Entry 9B2D (electron microscopy, 2.40 A resolution); this record covers chains F and K of the 7 polymer chains in the assembly.

# Chain F
Protein: DNA repair protein RAD51
From: Saccharomyces cerevisiae S288C
Reference sequence: P25454 (RAD51_YEAST); residues 1-400 here = UniProt positions 1-400
Chain sequence (400 residues; each row starts with the number of its first residue):
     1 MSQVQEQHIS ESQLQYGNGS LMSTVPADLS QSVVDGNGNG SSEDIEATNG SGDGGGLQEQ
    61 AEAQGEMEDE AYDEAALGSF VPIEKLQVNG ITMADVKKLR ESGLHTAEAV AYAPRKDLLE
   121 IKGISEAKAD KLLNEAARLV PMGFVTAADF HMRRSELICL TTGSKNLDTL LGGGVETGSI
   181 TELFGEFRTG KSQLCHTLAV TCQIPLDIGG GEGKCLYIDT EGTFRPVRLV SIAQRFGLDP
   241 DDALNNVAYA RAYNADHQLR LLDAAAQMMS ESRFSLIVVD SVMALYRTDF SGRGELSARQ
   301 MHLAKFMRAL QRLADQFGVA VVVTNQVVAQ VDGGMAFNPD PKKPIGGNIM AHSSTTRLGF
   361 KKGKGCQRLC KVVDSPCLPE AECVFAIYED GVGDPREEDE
Not modelled in the structure: 1-78, 332-340, 397-400
Residues lining bound ligands:
  - ADP (adenosine-5'-diphosphate), molecule 1: Glu-186, Phe-187, Arg-188, Thr-189, Gly-190, Lys-191, Ser-192, Gln-193, Arg-228, Arg-368, Ile-387, Tyr-388, Glu-389
  - ADP, molecule 2: Asp-374, Ser-375, Pro-376, Cys-377, Leu-378, Pro-379, Glu-380
  - aluminium fluoride (AF3): Lys-191, Ser-192, Glu-221, Thr-223, Asp-280
Swiss-Prot annotation at these positions:
  - binding site (ATP): Gly-185 to Ser-192
From the paper describing this entry:
  - binding site for the 24-nt DNA strand (chain K): Arg-287, Arg-293, Leu-296, Ser-297, Val-331, Asn-348
  - binding site for aluminium fluoride: Ser-192
  - binding site for ADP: Lys-191
  - binding site for Mg2+: Lys-191
  - catalytic residues: Lys-191 (citing earlier work)
  - self-association interface (contacts with another copy of this molecule): His-151
  - mutagenesis - K342E: decreased binding to dsDNA (citing earlier work)
  - mutagenesis - H352Y: abolished catalytic activity (citing earlier work)
  - mutagenesis - I345T: increased binding to DNA (citing earlier work)
  - mutagenesis - I345T: unchanged catalytic activity (citing earlier work)

# Chain K
Molecule: 24-nt DNA strand
Sequence (24 nucleotides; row label = number of the first residue in the row):
     1 TTTTTTTTTT TTTTTTTTTT TTTT

# Interface between chain F and chain K
Contacting residue pairs - 19 pairs, chain F then chain K:
  Arg-287(F) with DT21(K), salt bridge to the phosphate
  Leu-296(F) with DT19(K), base contact
  Ser-297(F) with DT17(K), hydrogen bond to the base; DT18(K), hydrogen bond to the base
  Arg-299(F) with DT19(K), phosphate contact; DT20(K), salt bridge to the phosphate
  Gln-300(F) with DT18(K), phosphate contact; DT19(K), hydrogen bond to the phosphate
  Val-328(F) with DT21(K), sugar contact; DT22(K), phosphate contact
  Ala-329(F) with DT21(K), base contact; DT22(K), hydrogen bond to the phosphate
  Gln-330(F) with DT21(K), base contact
  Val-331(F) with DT22(K), base contact
  Ile-345(F) with DT20(K), phosphate contact
  Gly-346(F) with DT20(K), hydrogen bond to the phosphate
  Gly-347(F) with DT19(K), phosphate contact
  Asn-348(F) with DT19(K), hydrogen bond to the phosphate
  Ile-349(F) with DT19(K), phosphate contact
Interface residues without a listed pair, chain F (15 interface residues in all): Lys-343

# Overview
15 residues of chain F face 6 of chain K across their interface; the contacts include 6 hydrogen bonds and 2
salt bridges. Polar contacts include Ser-297(F)/DT17(K), Ser-297(F)/DT18(K) and Gln-300(F)/DT19(K). The paper
reports the catalytic residue Lys-191(F); K342E of chain F reduces binding to dsDNA; 3 substitutions were
tested in all.
Here chain F is DNA repair protein RAD51 (Saccharomyces cerevisiae S288C) and chain K is a 24-nt DNA strand.
Entry 9B2D (Yeast Rad51-ssDNA filament) was determined by electron microscopy.
